Entry 2CE6 (X-ray diffraction, 2.40 A resolution); this record covers chain A.

# Chain A
Name: Helix pomatia agglutinin
From: Helix pomatia
Reference sequence: Q2F1K8 (Q2F1K8_HELPO); residues 1-101 here correspond to UniProt positions 21-121 (UniProt number = residue number + 20)
Chain sequence (101 residues; each row starts with the number of its first residue):
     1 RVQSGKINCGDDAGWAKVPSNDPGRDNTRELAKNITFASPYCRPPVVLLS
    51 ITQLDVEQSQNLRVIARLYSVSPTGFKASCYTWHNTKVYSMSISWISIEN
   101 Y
Unresolved in the structure: 101
Sequence notes: conflict Asn8 (Asp28 in Q2F1K8), Asp11 (Asn31 in Q2F1K8)
Disulfides: Cys42 forms a disulfide with the same residue of a neighbouring copy of this chain
Disulfides: Cys9-Cys80
Reported in the primary citation:
  - post-translational modification sites: Asn34
  - self-association interface (contacts with another copy of this molecule); pairs are residue here / residue on that copy: Cys42-Cys42 (disulfide), Pro45, Thr52
  - specificity-determining residues: His84 (proposed by the authors, not directly observed)

# Summary
The paper reports the specificity determinant His84; a modification site at Asn34.
Chain A is Helix pomatia agglutinin (Helix pomatia); the structure, Structure of Helix Pomatia agglutinin with
no ligands, was determined by X-ray diffraction together with 2CCV from the same study.
